Entry 7BOF (electron microscopy, 2.92 A resolution); this record covers chains A and D of the 12 polymer chains in the assembly.

== Chain A ==
Molecule: 16S rRNA
From: Escherichia coli (strain K12)
Sequence (1542 nucleotides; each row starts with the number of its first residue):
     1 AAAUUGAAGA GUUUGAUCAU GGCUCAGAUU GAACGCUGGC GGCAGGCCUA ACACAUGCAA
    61 GUCGAACGGU AACAGGAAGA AGCUUGCUUC UUUGCUGACG AGUGGCGGAC GGGUGAGUAA
   121 UGUCUGGGAA ACUGCCUGAU GGAGGGGGAU AACUACUGGA AACGGUAGCU AAUACCGCAU
   181 AACGUCGCAA GACCAAAGAG GGGGACCUUC GGGCCUCUUG CCAUCGGAUG UGCCCAGAUG
   241 GGAUUAGCUA GUAGGUGGGG UAACGGCUCA CCUAGGCGAC GAUCCCUAGC UGGUCUGAGA
   301 GGAUGACCAG CCACACUGGA ACUGAGACAC GGUCCAGACU CCUACGGGAG GCAGCAGUGG
   361 GGAAUAUUGC ACAAUGGGCG CAAGCCUGAU GCAGCCAUGC CGCGUGUAUG AAGAAGGCCU
   421 UCGGGUUGUA AAGUACUUUC AGCGGGGAGG AAGGGAGUAA AGUUAAUACC UUUGCUCAUU
   481 GACGUUACCC GCAGAAGAAG CACCGGCUAA CUCCGUGCCA GCAGCCXCGG UAAUACGGAG
   541 GGUGCAAGCG UUAAUCGGAA UUACUGGGCG UAAAGCGCAC GCAGGCGGUU UGUUAAGUCA
   601 GAUGUGAAAU CCCCGGGCUC AACCUGGGAA CUGCAUCUGA UACUGGCAAG CUUGAGUCUC
   661 GUAGAGGGGG GUAGAAUUCC AGGUGUAGCG GUGAAAUGCG UAGAGAUCUG GAGGAAUACC
   721 GGUGGCGAAG GCGGCCCCCU GGACGAAGAC UGACGCUCAG GUGCGAAAGC GUGGGGAGCA
   781 AACAGGAUUA GAUACCCUGG UAGUCCACGC CGUAAACGAU GUCGACUUGG AGGUUGUGCC
   841 CUUGAGGCGU GGCUUCCGGA GCUAACGCGU UAAGUCGACC GCCUGGGGAG UACGGCCGCA
   901 AGGUUAAAAC UCAAAUGAAU UGACGGGGGC CCGCACAAGC GGUGGAGCAU GUGGUUUAAU
   961 UCGAUGXAAC GCGAAGAACC UUACCUGGUC UUGACAUCCA CGGAAGUUUU CAGAGAUGAG
  1021 AAUGUGCCUU CGGGAACCGU GAGACAGGUG CUGCAUGGCU GUCGUCAGCU CGUGUUGUGA
  1081 AAUGUUGGGU UAAGUCCCGC AACGAGCGCA ACCCUUAUCC UUUGUUGCCA GCGGUCCGGC
  1141 CGGGAACUCA AAGGAGACUG CCAGUGAUAA ACUGGAGGAA GGUGGGGAUG ACGUCAAGUC
  1201 AUCAUGGCCC UUACGACCAG GGCUACACAC GUGCUACAAU GGCGCAUACA AAGAGAAGCG
  1261 ACCUCGCGAG AGCAAGCGGA CCUCAUAAAG UGCGUCGUAG UCCGGAUUGG AGUCUGCAAC
  1321 UCGACUCCAU GAAGUCGGAA UCGCUAGUAA UCGUGGAUCA GAAUGCCACG GUGAAUACGU
  1381 UCCCGGGCCU UGUACACACC GCCCGUXACA CCAUGGGAGU GGGUUGCAAA AGAAGUAGGU
  1441 AGCUUAACCU UCGGGAGGGC GCUUACCACU UUGUGAUUCA UGACUGGGGU GAAGUCGUAA
  1501 CAAGGUAACC GUAGGGGAAC CUGCGGUUGG AUCACCUCCU UA
Disordered / not traced: 931-1386, 1401-1407, 1495-1501, 1541-1542
Modified / non-standard residues: PSU (pseudouridine-5'-monophosphate) at position 516, G7M (N7-methyl-guanosine-5'-monophosphate) at position 527, 2MG (2N-methylguanosine-5'-monophosphate) at position 966, 5MC (5-methylcytidine-5'-monophosphate) at position 967, 2MG (2N-methylguanosine-5'-monophosphate) at position 1207, 4OC (4n,o2'-methylcytidine-5'-monophosphate) at position 1402, 5MC (5-methylcytidine-5'-monophosphate) at position 1407, UR3 (3-methyluridine-5'-monophoshate) at position 1498, 2MG (2N-methylguanosine-5'-monophosphate) at position 1516, MA6 (6N-dimethyladenosine-5'-monophoshate) at position 1518, MA6 (6N-dimethyladenosine-5'-monophoshate) at position 1519
Reported in the primary citation:
  - contacts within the chain: U921-A1534, A923-U1532, A1507-G1530 (pi stacking)

== Chain D ==
Molecule: 30S ribosomal protein S4
From: Escherichia coli (strain K12)
UniProt: P0A7V8 (RS4_ECOLI); residues 1-206 here = UniProt positions 1-206
Sequence (206 residues; row label = number of the first residue in the row):
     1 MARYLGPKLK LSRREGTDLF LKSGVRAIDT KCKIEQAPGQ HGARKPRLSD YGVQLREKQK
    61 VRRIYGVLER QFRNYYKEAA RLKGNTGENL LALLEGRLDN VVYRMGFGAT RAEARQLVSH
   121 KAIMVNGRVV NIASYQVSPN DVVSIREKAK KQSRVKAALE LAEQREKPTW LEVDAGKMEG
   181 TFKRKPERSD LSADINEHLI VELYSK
Disordered / not traced: 1

== Interface between chain A and chain D ==
Pairs across the interface (120; chain A residue first):
  A2(A) - Lys83(D)  hydrogen bond to the phosphate
  A3(A) - Lys83(D)  salt bridge to the phosphate
  U4(A) - Arg81(D)  base contact
  U4(A) - Lys83(D)  sugar contact
  U5(A) - Gly84(D)  base contact
  A8(A) - Gln54(D)  base contact
  A8(A) - Glu202(D)  hydrogen bond to the base
  A8(A) - Lys206(D)  base contact
  A28(A) - Arg73(D)  salt bridge to the phosphate
  C400(A) - Arg70(D)  salt bridge to the phosphate
  C401(A) - Arg70(D)  salt bridge to the phosphate
  C401(A) - Asn74(D)  hydrogen bond to the phosphate
  G402(A) - Gln71(D)  hydrogen bond to the phosphate
  G402(A) - Ile132(D)  phosphate contact
  G402(A) - Ser134(D)  phosphate contact
  C403(A) - Ala2(D)  base contact
  C403(A) - Gln71(D)  hydrogen bond to the phosphate
  C403(A) - Ile132(D)  phosphate contact
  C403(A) - Ser134(D)  hydrogen bond to the phosphate
  G404(A) - Ala2(D)  hydrogen bond to the base
  G404(A) - Arg115(D)  salt bridge to the phosphate
  G404(A) - Ser119(D)  sugar contact
  U405(A) - Ala2(D)  hydrogen bond to the base
  U405(A) - Arg3(D)  salt bridge to the phosphate
  U405(A) - Leu5(D)  base contact
  G406(A) - Arg3(D)  hydrogen bond to the phosphate
  G406(A) - Leu5(D)  phosphate contact
  G406(A) - Gln116(D)  hydrogen bond to the base
  U407(A) - Arg3(D)  salt bridge to the phosphate
  U407(A) - Ala112(D)  phosphate contact
  U407(A) - Glu113(D)  sugar contact
  U407(A) - Gln116(D)  hydrogen bond to the sugar
  A408(A) - Lys8(D)  salt bridge to the phosphate
  A408(A) - Leu21(D)  phosphate contact
  A408(A) - Ser23(D)  hydrogen bond to the phosphate
  A408(A) - Thr110(D)  phosphate contact
  A408(A) - Ala112(D)  phosphate contact
  U409(A) - Lys22(D)  salt bridge to the phosphate
  U409(A) - Ser23(D)  hydrogen bond to the phosphate
  G410(A) - Lys22(D)  base contact
  G410(A) - Arg26(D)  salt bridge to the phosphate
  G410(A) - Lys31(D)  salt bridge to the phosphate
  A411(A) - Arg26(D)  salt bridge to the phosphate
  G413(A) - Lys31(D)  hydrogen bond to the base
  G413(A) - Cys32(D)  hydrogen bond to the base
  G425(A) - Lys33(D)  phosphate contact
  U426(A) - Lys33(D)  salt bridge to the phosphate
  U426(A) - Gln36(D)  phosphate contact
  U426(A) - Gly39(D)  phosphate contact
  U426(A) - Gln40(D)  sugar contact
  U427(A) - Lys10(D)  phosphate contact
  U427(A) - Arg13(D)  salt bridge to the phosphate
  U427(A) - Pro38(D)  phosphate contact
  U427(A) - Gly39(D)  hydrogen bond to the phosphate
  G428(A) - Pro7(D)  phosphate contact
  G428(A) - Lys10(D)  salt bridge to the phosphate
  U429(A) - Lys22(D)  hydrogen bond to the phosphate
  U429(A) - Lys31(D)  phosphate contact
  U429(A) - Cys32(D)  phosphate contact
  A430(A) - Pro7(D)  phosphate contact
  A430(A) - Lys8(D)  salt bridge to the phosphate
  A430(A) - Leu9(D)  hydrogen bond to the phosphate
  A430(A) - Lys22(D)  salt bridge to the phosphate
  C436(A) - Arg154(D)  sugar contact
  U437(A) - His120(D)  hydrogen bond to the sugar
  U437(A) - Gln152(D)  hydrogen bond to the phosphate
  U437(A) - Arg154(D)  hydrogen bond to the sugar
  U438(A) - His120(D)  hydrogen bond to the sugar
  U439(A) - Ser119(D)  hydrogen bond to the sugar
  U439(A) - His120(D)  sugar contact
  U439(A) - Lys121(D)  phosphate contact
  U439(A) - Asn131(D)  hydrogen bond to the sugar
  C440(A) - Lys121(D)  phosphate contact
  C489(A) - Lys121(D)  salt bridge to the phosphate
  C490(A) - Arg146(D)  salt bridge to the phosphate
  A495(A) - His120(D)  base contact
  A499(A) - Ala2(D)  base contact
  U508(A) - Tyr51(D)  sugar contact
  A509(A) - Ser49(D)  hydrogen bond to the phosphate
  A509(A) - Tyr51(D)  sugar contact
  A509(A) - Gly52(D)  sugar contact
  A509(A) - Leu55(D)  sugar contact
  A510(A) - Leu48(D)  phosphate contact
  C511(A) - His41(D)  hydrogen bond to the base
  C511(A) - Arg44(D)  hydrogen bond to the phosphate
  U512(A) - Gln40(D)  hydrogen bond to the sugar
  U512(A) - His41(D)  hydrogen bond to the sugar
  U512(A) - Arg44(D)  salt bridge to the phosphate
  G540(A) - Gln40(D)  base contact
  G541(A) - Gly39(D)  sugar contact
  G541(A) - Gln40(D)  hydrogen bond to the sugar
  G542(A) - Lys10(D)  salt bridge to the phosphate
  G542(A) - Arg14(D)  hydrogen bond to the phosphate
  G542(A) - Gly39(D)  sugar contact
  U543(A) - Arg14(D)  salt bridge to the phosphate
  U543(A) - Pro38(D)  phosphate contact
  U543(A) - Arg56(D)  hydrogen bond to the phosphate
  G544(A) - Arg56(D)  salt bridge to the phosphate
  G544(A) - Gln59(D)  phosphate contact
  G544(A) - Arg63(D)  salt bridge to the phosphate
  C545(A) - Lys58(D)  salt bridge to the phosphate
  C545(A) - Gln59(D)  hydrogen bond to the phosphate
  C545(A) - Arg62(D)  salt bridge to the phosphate
  C545(A) - Glu69(D)  phosphate contact
  A546(A) - Leu68(D)  phosphate contact
  A546(A) - Glu69(D)  hydrogen bond to the phosphate
  A546(A) - Arg70(D)  hydrogen bond to the phosphate
  A547(A) - Ala2(D)  phosphate contact
  A547(A) - Leu68(D)  phosphate contact
  C613(A) - Arg81(D)  salt bridge to the phosphate
  C614(A) - Arg81(D)  salt bridge to the phosphate
  U619(A) - Arg128(D)  sugar contact
  U619(A) - Val129(D)  base contact
  U619(A) - Val130(D)  base contact
  U619(A) - Asn131(D)  hydrogen bond to the base
  U619(A) - Ile132(D)  base contact
  C620(A) - Ile132(D)  base contact
  C620(A) - Tyr135(D)  sugar contact
  C1539(A) - Arg47(D)  hydrogen bond to the sugar
  U1540(A) - Arg47(D)  salt bridge to the phosphate
Also at the interface, not in a pair above, chain A (56 interface residues in all): A26, C419, G491
Also at the interface, not in a pair above, chain D (73 interface residues in all): Tyr4, Gly24, Val25, Thr30, Ala80, Ala133, Lys148, Ser153, Leu203, Ser205

== Overview ==
Chain A and chain D form an interface of 56 and 73 residues respectively; the contacts include 37 hydrogen
bonds and 29 salt bridges. Polar pairs include A8(A)-Glu202(D), G404(A)-Ala2(D) and U405(A)-Ala2(D). The paper
reports contacts within the chain involving U921(A), A1534(A) and A923(A) among others.
Here chain A is 16S rRNA and chain D is 30S ribosomal protein S4, both from Escherichia coli (strain K12).
Entry 7BOF (Bacterial 30S ribosomal subunit assembly complex state I (body domain)) was determined by electron
microscopy together with 7AF3, 7AF5, 7AF8, 7AFA, 7AFD, 7AFH and 17 further entries from the same study.
